5WBC - chain A; structure by X-ray diffraction, 1.72 A resolution.

[Chain A]
Protein: Streptavidin
Source organism: Streptomyces avidinii
UniProtKB: P22629 (SAV_STRAV); residues 14-159 here correspond to UniProt positions 38-183 (UniProt number = residue number + 24)
Chain sequence (159 residues; numbered 1 to 159; the number before each row is that of its first residue):
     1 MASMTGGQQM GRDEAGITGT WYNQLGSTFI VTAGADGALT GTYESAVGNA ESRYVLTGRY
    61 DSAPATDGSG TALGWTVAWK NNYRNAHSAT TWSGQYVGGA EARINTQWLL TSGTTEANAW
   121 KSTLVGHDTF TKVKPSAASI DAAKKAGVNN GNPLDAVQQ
Not modelled in the structure: 1-11, 135-159
Differences from the reference sequence: expression tag (1-13)
Ligand contacts: CU6 ([CuII(biot-et-dpea)]2+): Asn23, Leu25, Ser27, Tyr43, Ser45, Val47, Gly48, Asn49, Ala50, Trp79, Ala86, Ser88, Thr90, Trp92, Trp108, Leu110, Ser112, Thr114, Trp120, Lys121, Leu124, Asp128
UniProt features mapped onto this chain:
  - motif: Arg59 to Asp61 (Cell attachment site)
  - binding site (biotin): Tyr43, Tyr54, Trp92, Trp108, Trp120
What the authors report for this chain:
  - binding site for CU6: Ala86, Ser112

[Summary]
Ligands of chain A: compound CU6. From UniProt: 5 biotin-binding residues. The paper reports a binding site
for CU6 at Ala86 and Ser112.
Chain A is Streptavidin (Streptomyces avidinii); the structure, Designed Artificial Cupredoxins - WT, was
determined by X-ray diffraction, deposited together with 5K67, 5K68 and 5L3Y.
